Entry 1VPD (X-ray diffraction, 1.65 A resolution); this record covers chain A.

# Chain A
Molecule: Tartronate semialdehyde reductase
Organism: Salmonella typhimurium
Reference sequence: Q8ZLV8 (Q8ZLV8_SALTY); residue numbers follow UniProt; this construct covers 1-296
Sequence (299 residues; each row starts with the number of its first residue; numbers below 1 keep their minus sign (Ser-2 is residue -2)):
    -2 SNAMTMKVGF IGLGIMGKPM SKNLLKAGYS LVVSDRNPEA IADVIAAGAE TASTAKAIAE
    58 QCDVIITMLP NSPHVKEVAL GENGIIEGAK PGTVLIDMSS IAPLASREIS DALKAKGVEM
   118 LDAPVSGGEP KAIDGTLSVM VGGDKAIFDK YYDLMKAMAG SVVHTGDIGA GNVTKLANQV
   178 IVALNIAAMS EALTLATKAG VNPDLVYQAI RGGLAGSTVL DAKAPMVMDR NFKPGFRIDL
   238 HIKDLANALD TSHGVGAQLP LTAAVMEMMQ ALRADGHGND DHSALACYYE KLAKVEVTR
Disordered / not traced: -2 to 2
Modified / non-standard residues: Mse3, Mse13, Mse17, Mse65, Mse95, Mse117, Mse137, Mse152, Mse155, Mse186, Mse223, Mse225, Mse263, Mse265, Mse266 (selenomethionine; parent Met)
Sequence notes: cloning artifact (-2 to 0)

# Overview
Chain A is Tartronate semialdehyde reductase (Salmonella typhimurium); the structure, X-Ray Crystal Structure
of Tartronate Semialdehyde Reductase [Salmonella Typhimurium LT2], was determined by X-ray diffraction
together with 1YB4 from the same study.
